Entry 3I03 (X-ray diffraction, 1.48 A resolution); this record covers chain A.

[Chain A]
Protein: Phospholipase A2 homolog bothropstoxin-1
Organism: Bothrops jararacussu
UniProt: Q90249 (PA2B1_BOTJR); aligned to UniProt positions 17-137 over residues 1-121 (the alignment contains insertions or deletions, so no single offset holds)
Chain sequence (121 residues; numbered 1 to 121; the number before each row is that of its first residue):
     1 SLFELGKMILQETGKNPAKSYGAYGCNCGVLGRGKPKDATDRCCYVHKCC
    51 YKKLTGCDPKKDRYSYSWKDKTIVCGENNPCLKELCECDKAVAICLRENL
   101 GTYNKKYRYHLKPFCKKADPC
Curated features (UniProtKB/Swiss-Prot):
  - region: Lys105 (Important for membrane-damaging activities in eukaryotes and bacteria)
  - site: Lys105 (Important residue of the cationic membrane-docking site (MDoS))
Cystine bridges: Cys26-Cys115, Cys28-Cys44, Cys43-Cys95, Cys49-Cys121, Cys50-Cys88, Cys57-Cys81, Cys75-Cys86
Covalently attached groups: p-Bromophenacyl bromide (PBP) linked to His47
Ligand contacts: p-Bromophenacyl bromide (PBP): Leu2, Leu5, Tyr21, Gly22, Cys28, Gly29, Val30, Cys44, Lys48, Val92

[In short]
Covalently linked p-Bromophenacyl bromide: at His47.
Chain A is Phospholipase A2 homolog bothropstoxin-1 (Bothrops jararacussu); the structure, Crystal structure
of bothropstoxin-I chemically modified by p-bromophenacyl bromide (BPB) - monomeric form at a high ..., was
determined by X-ray diffraction together with 3HZW, 3I3I, 3IQ3 and 3HZD from the same study.
